PDB entry 6VK4 | X-ray diffraction, 2.35 A resolution | chains E and H of the 8 polymer chains in the assembly

Chain E:
Protein: Methane monooxygenase component A alpha chain
Source organism: Methylosinus trichosporium OB3b
UniProtKB: A0A2D2D5X0 (A0A2D2D5X0_METTR); residue numbers follow UniProt; this construct covers 1-526
Sequence (526 residues; row label = number of the first residue in the row):
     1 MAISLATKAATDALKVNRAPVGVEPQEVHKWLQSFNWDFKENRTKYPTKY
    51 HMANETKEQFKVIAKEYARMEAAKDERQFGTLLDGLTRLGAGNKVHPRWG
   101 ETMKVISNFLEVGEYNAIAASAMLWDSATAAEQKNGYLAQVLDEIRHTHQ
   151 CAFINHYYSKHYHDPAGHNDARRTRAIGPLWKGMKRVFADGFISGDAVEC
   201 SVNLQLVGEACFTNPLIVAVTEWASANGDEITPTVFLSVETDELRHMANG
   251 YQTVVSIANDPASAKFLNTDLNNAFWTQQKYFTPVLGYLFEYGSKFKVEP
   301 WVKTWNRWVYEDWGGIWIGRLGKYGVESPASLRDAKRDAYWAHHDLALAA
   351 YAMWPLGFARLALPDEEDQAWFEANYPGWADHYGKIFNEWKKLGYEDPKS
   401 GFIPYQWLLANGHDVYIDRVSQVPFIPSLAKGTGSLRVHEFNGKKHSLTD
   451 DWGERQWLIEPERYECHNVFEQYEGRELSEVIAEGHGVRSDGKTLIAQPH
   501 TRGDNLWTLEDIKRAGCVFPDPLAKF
Disordered / not traced: 1-11

Chain H:
Protein: Methane monooxygenase regulatory protein B
Source organism: Methylosinus trichosporium OB3b
UniProtKB: A0A2D2D0T8 (A0A2D2D0T8_METTR); numbering as in UniProt (aligned over 1-138)
Sequence (138 residues; row label = number of the first residue in the row):
     1 MSSAHNAYNAGIMQKTGKAFADEFFAEENQVVHESNAVVLVLMKSDEIDA
    51 IIEDIVLKGGKAKNPSIVVEDKAGFWWIKADGAIEIDAAEAGELLGKPFS
   101 VYDLLINVSSTVGRAYTLGTKFTITSELMGLDRALTDI
Disordered / not traced: 1-2, 133-138
Reported in the primary citation:
  - specificity-determining residues: N107, S109, S110, T111 (citing earlier work)
  - mutagenesis - V41R (>25,000-fold): decreased catalytic activity on O2
  - mutagenesis - V41R: unchanged binding to Methane monooxygenase component A alpha chain (chain E)
  - mutagenesis - V39F, V39R, V41E, V41F: decreased catalytic activity
  - mutagenesis - V39R: decreased binding to Methane monooxygenase component A alpha chain (chain E)
  - mutagenesis - V41R (>25,000-fold): decreased binding to O2

Chain E / chain H interface:
Pairs across the interface (120; chain E residue first):
  P25(E) - Y102(H)
  Q26(E) - Y102(H)  hydrogen bond
  Q59(E) - A115(H)
  Q59(E) - Y116(H)
  Q59(E) - T117(H)  hydrogen bond (backbone-backbone)
  Q59(E) - M129(H)
  F60(E) - L105(H)  hydrophobic
  F60(E) - A115(H)
  F60(E) - Y116(H)
  F60(E) - T117(H)
  F60(E) - F122(H)  hydrophobic
  K61(E) - Y102(H)  hydrogen bond (backbone-side chain)
  E66(E) - Y102(H)
  R69(E) - S100(H)  hydrogen bond
  R69(E) - D103(H)  salt bridge
  M70(E) - Y102(H)
  A73(E) - I106(H)  hydrophobic
  K74(E) - L105(H)
  K74(E) - I106(H)
  R77(E) - S45(H)
  R77(E) - E47(H)  salt bridge
  R77(E) - N107(H)  hydrogen bond
  N214(E) - S110(H)  hydrogen bond
  N214(E) - V112(H)
  V218(E) - F75(H)
  T221(E) - F75(H)
  E222(E) - K72(H)
  S225(E) - A73(H)
  L237(E) - M43(H)
  L237(E) - G74(H)
  L237(E) - F75(H)  hydrophobic
  L237(E) - S109(H)  hydrogen bond (backbone-side chain)
  S238(E) - M43(H)
  E240(E) - S109(H)
  E240(E) - S110(H)  hydrogen bond
  T241(E) - M43(H)
  T241(E) - L105(H)
  T241(E) - I106(H)
  T241(E) - V108(H)
  T241(E) - S109(H)
  L244(E) - V108(H)
  L244(E) - S109(H)
  L244(E) - T111(H)
  M247(E) - T111(H)
  A248(E) - A115(H)
  Y251(E) - R114(H)
  Y251(E) - L128(H)
  Y251(E) - M129(H)
  Y251(E) - L131(H)
  V255(E) - M129(H)
  V255(E) - G130(H)
  V255(E) - L131(H)  hydrophobic
  N259(E) - G130(H)
  N259(E) - L131(H)
  E299(E) - Y8(H)  hydrogen bond
  V302(E) - F20(H)  hydrophobic
  V302(E) - F24(H)  hydrophobic
  K303(E) - M13(H)  hydrogen bond (side chain-backbone)
  K303(E) - K15(H)  hydrogen bond (side chain-backbone)
  K303(E) - T16(H)
  K303(E) - F20(H)
  N306(E) - I12(H)
  N306(E) - M13(H)
  N306(E) - F24(H)
  R307(E) - Y8(H)  hydrogen bond (side chain-backbone)
  R307(E) - M13(H)
  R307(E) - W77(H)
  R307(E) - K79(H)
  W308(E) - Y8(H)
  W308(E) - V41(H)  hydrophobic
  W308(E) - W77(H)
  W308(E) - V112(H)  hydrophobic
  Y310(E) - N29(H)  hydrogen bond (side chain-backbone)
  Y310(E) - V31(H)  hydrogen bond (side chain-backbone)
  Y310(E) - H33(H)  hydrogen bond
  E311(E) - I12(H)
  D312(E) - V39(H)
  D312(E) - K79(H)  salt bridge
  D312(E) - V112(H)
  G314(E) - V32(H)
  G315(E) - H33(H)
  G315(E) - E34(H)
  G315(E) - S35(H)  hydrogen bond (backbone-backbone)
  I316(E) - S35(H)
  I316(E) - A37(H)
  I316(E) - V112(H)
  I316(E) - G113(H)
  I316(E) - R114(H)  hydrogen bond (backbone-side chain)
  W317(E) - G113(H)
  W317(E) - R114(H)
  G319(E) - V32(H)
  G319(E) - E34(H)
  R320(E) - E34(H)  salt bridge
  R320(E) - S35(H)
  R320(E) - R114(H)
  R320(E) - S126(H)  hydrogen bond (side chain-backbone)
  R320(E) - L128(H)
  R320(E) - D132(H)  salt bridge
  L321(E) - L128(H)  hydrophobic
  L321(E) - L131(H)  hydrophobic
  K323(E) - D132(H)  salt bridge
  Y324(E) - L128(H)  hydrophobic
  Y324(E) - L131(H)  hydrogen bond (side chain-backbone)
  Y324(E) - D132(H)  hydrogen bond
  S328(E) - V31(H)
  S328(E) - V32(H)  hydrogen bond (side chain-backbone)
  L332(E) - Q30(H)
  L332(E) - V31(H)
  L332(E) - V32(H)
  R333(E) - E27(H)  salt bridge
  R333(E) - Q30(H)
  K336(E) - F24(H)  hydrogen bond (side chain-backbone)
  K336(E) - N29(H)  hydrogen bond (side chain-backbone)
  K336(E) - Q30(H)
  R337(E) - F25(H)
  Y340(E) - A21(H)
  Y340(E) - F25(H)  hydrophobic
  A374(E) - G17(H)
  P377(E) - G17(H)
  P377(E) - K18(H)
Also at the interface, not in a pair above, chain E (58 interface residues in all): Q252, A258, W305, W313, I318, A339
Also at the interface, not in a pair above, chain H (56 interface residues in all): A7, E127

Summary:
58 residues of chain E face 56 of chain H across their interface, with 23 hydrogen bonds and 7 salt bridges.
Among the polar pairs are R69(E)-D103(H), R77(E)-E47(H) and D312(E)-K79(H). The paper reports that V39F, V39R
and V41E of chain H, among others, reduce catalytic activity; specificity determinants N107(H), S109(H) and
S110(H) among others; 5 substitutions were tested in all.
Chain E is Methane monooxygenase component A alpha chain and chain H is Methane monooxygenase regulatory
protein B, both from Methylosinus trichosporium OB3b; the structure, Crystal Structure of Methylosinus
trichosporium OB3b Soluble Methane Monooxygenase Hydroxylase and Regulatory Component Complex, was determined
by X-ray diffraction together with 6VK5, 6VK6, 6VK7 and 6VK8 from the same study.
